6R9Q - chains A and B; structure by X-ray diffraction, 3.08 A resolution.

Chain A:
Protein: PAN2-PAN3 deadenylation complex catalytic subunit PAN2
Organism: Saccharomyces cerevisiae S288C
Notes: EC 3.1.13.4
Reference sequence: P53010 (PAN2_YEAST); residue numbers follow UniProt; this construct covers 461-1115
Sequence (672 residues; each row starts with the number of its first residue):
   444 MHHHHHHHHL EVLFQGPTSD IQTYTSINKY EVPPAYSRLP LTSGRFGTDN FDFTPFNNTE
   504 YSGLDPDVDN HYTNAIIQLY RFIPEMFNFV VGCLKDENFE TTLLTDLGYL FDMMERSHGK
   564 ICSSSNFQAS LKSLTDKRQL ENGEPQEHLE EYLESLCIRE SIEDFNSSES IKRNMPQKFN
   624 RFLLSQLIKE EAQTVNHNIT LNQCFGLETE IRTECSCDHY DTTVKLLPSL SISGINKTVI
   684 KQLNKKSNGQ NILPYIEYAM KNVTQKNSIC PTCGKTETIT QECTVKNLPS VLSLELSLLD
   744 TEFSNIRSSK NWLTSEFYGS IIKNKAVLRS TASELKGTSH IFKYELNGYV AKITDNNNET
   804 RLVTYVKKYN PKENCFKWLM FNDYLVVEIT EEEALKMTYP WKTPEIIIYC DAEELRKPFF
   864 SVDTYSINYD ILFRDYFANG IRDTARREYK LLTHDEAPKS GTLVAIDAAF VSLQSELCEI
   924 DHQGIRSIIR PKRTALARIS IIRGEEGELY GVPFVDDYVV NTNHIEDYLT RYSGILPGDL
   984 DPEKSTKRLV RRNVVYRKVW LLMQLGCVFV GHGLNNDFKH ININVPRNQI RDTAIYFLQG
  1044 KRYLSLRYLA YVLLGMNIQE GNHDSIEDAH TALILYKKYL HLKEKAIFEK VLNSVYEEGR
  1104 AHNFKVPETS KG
Unresolved in the structure: 444-460, 486-491, 582-585, 602-610, 688-691, 712-718, 884-890, 924-927, 1112-1115
Construct notes: initiating methionine (444); expression tag (445-460); engineered mutation Ala912 (Glu in P53010)
Swiss-Prot annotation at these positions:
  - binding site (Zn(2+)): Cys660, His662, Cys713, Cys716
  - binding site (a divalent metal cation): Asp910, Asp1020, Asp1071
  - mutagenesis: Asp1020 (D1020A: Abolishes nuclease activity)
From the paper describing this entry:
  - mutagenesis - E912A: abolished catalytic activity (proposed by the authors, not directly observed)
  - mutagenesis - Y975A: decreased catalytic activity
  - specificity-determining residues: Tyr975

Chain B:
Molecule: Aaccaa
Sequence (6 nucleotides; each row starts with the number of its first residue):
     1 AACCAA
Unresolved in the structure: 1-2

Interface between chain A and chain B:
Residue-residue contacts (15; chain A residue first):
  Asp910(A) - A6(B)  phosphate contact
  Ala911(A) - A6(B)  phosphate contact
  Ala912(A) - A6(B)  phosphate contact
  Phe913(A) - A6(B)  hydrogen bond to the phosphate
  Tyr975(A) - A6(B)  stacking on the base
  His1015(A) - C4(B)  phosphate contact
  His1015(A) - A5(B)  salt bridge to the phosphate
  Asn1019(A) - A5(B)  hydrogen bond to the sugar
  Asp1020(A) - A5(B)  sugar contact
  Arg1045(A) - C3(B)  phosphate contact
  Arg1045(A) - C4(B)  salt bridge to the phosphate
  Tyr1046(A) - C3(B)  sugar contact
  Tyr1046(A) - C4(B)  sugar contact
  Leu1047(A) - C4(B)  phosphate contact
  Leu1049(A) - A5(B)  phosphate contact
Other interface residues (no listed pair), chain A (14 interface residues in all): Leu972, Ser1048

Summary:
14 residues of chain A and 4 residues of chain B are in contact, with 2 hydrogen bonds, 2 salt bridges and 1
aromatic stacking contact. Polar pairs include Asn1019(A)-A5(B), Phe913(A)-A6(B) and His1015(A)-A5(B). The
paper reports that E912A of chain A abolishes catalytic activity; the specificity determinant Tyr975(A).
Here chain A is PAN2-PAN3 deadenylation complex catalytic subunit PAN2 (Saccharomyces cerevisiae S288C) and
chain B is Aaccaa. Entry 6R9Q (Structure of Saccharomyces cerevisiae apo Pan2 pseudoubiquitin hydrolase-RNA
exonuclease (UCH-Exo) module in complex with AACCAA RNA) was determined by X-ray diffraction (same publication
as 6R9I, 6R9J, 6R9M, 6R9O and 6R9P).
